Entry 8D2O (electron microscopy, 2.66 A resolution); this record covers chains A and X of the 5 polymer chains in the assembly.

== Chain A ==
Molecule: CRISPR-associated endonuclease, Csn1 family
Organism: Acidothermus cellulolyticus 11B
UniProt: A0LWB3 (A0LWB3_ACIC1); residues 1-1138 here = UniProt positions 1-1138
Sequence (1138 residues; row label = number of the first residue in the row):
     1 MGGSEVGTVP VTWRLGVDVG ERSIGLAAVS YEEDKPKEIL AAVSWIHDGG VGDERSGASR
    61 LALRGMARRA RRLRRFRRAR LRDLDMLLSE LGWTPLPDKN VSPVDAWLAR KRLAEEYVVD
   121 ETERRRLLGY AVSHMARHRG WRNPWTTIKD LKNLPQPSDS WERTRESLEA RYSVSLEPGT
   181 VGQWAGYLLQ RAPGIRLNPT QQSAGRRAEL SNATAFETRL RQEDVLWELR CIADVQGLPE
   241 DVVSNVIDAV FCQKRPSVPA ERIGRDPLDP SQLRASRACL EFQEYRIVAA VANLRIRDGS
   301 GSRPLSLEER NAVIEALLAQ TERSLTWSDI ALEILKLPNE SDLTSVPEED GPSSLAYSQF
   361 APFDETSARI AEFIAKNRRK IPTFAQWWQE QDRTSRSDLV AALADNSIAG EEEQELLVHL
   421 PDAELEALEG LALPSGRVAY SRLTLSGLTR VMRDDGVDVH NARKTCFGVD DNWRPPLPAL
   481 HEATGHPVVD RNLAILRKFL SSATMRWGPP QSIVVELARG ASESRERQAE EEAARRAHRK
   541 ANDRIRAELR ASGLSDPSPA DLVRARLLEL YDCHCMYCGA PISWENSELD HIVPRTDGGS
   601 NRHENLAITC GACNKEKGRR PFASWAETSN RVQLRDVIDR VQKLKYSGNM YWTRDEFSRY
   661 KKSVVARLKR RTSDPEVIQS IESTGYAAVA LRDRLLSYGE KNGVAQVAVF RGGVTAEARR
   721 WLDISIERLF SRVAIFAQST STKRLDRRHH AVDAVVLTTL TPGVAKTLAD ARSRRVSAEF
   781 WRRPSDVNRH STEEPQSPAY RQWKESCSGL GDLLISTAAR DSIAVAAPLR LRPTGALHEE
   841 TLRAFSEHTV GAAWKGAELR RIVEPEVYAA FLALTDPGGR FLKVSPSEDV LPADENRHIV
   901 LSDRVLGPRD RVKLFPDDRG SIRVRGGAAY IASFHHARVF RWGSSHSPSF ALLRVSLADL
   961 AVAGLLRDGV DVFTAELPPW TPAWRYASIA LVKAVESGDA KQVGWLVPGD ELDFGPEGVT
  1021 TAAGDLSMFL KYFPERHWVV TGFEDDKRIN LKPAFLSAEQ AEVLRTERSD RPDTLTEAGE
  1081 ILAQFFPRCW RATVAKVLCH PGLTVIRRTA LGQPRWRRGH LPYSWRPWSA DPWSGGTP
Not modelled in the structure: 1-6, 204-209, 264-473, 525-681, 785-790, 1135-1138
Bound ions: Mg2+ near Asp18 (its only coordinating residue here)
What the authors report for this chain:
  - mutagenesis - R55W: decreased catalytic activity
  - mutagenesis - R55Y: unchanged catalytic activity
  - mutagenesis - R55A: abolished catalytic activity
  - mutagenesis - H750N: unchanged catalytic activity on Mn2+
  - mutagenesis - H750N: abolished growth
  - mutagenesis - V709A/H750N: increased growth in response to Mn2+
  - mutagenesis - H750D: decreased catalytic activity on Mg2+
  - mutagenesis - H750D: decreased catalytic activity on Mn2+

== Chain X ==
Molecule: 13-nt DNA strand
Sequence (13 nucleotides; each row starts with the number of its first residue):
     1 AGCTTGGTGT ATA

== Interface between chain A and chain X ==
Contacting residue pairs - 20 pairs, chain A then chain X:
  Arg55(A) - DT12(X)  salt bridge to the phosphate
  Gln201(A) - DA13(X)  phosphate contact
  Gln202(A) - DA11(X)  base contact
  Gln202(A) - DT12(X)  hydrogen bond to the base
  Glu839(A) - DT10(X)  phosphate contact
  Glu839(A) - DA11(X)  phosphate contact
  Glu840(A) - DA11(X)  hydrogen bond to the phosphate
  Thr841(A) - DA11(X)  hydrogen bond to the phosphate
  Arg843(A) - DT10(X)  salt bridge to the phosphate
  Ala1023(A) - DT4(X)  phosphate contact
  Asp1025(A) - DT5(X)  hydrogen bond to the phosphate
  Arg1048(A) - DC3(X)  salt bridge to the phosphate
  Arg1048(A) - DT4(X)  base contact
  Arg1088(A) - DG6(X)  base contact
  Arg1088(A) - DG7(X)  hydrogen bond to the base
  Arg1088(A) - DT8(X)  base contact
  Arg1091(A) - DT5(X)  base contact
  Arg1091(A) - DG6(X)  hydrogen bond to the base
  Arg1091(A) - DG7(X)  base contact
  Thr1093(A) - DC3(X)  sugar contact
Interface residues without a listed pair, chain A (17 interface residues in all): Gly1024, Glu1044, Lys1047, Lys1096

== In short ==
The interface between chain A and chain X involves 17 residues on one side and 10 on the other; the contacts
include 6 hydrogen bonds and 3 salt bridges. Polar contacts include Gln202(A)-DT12(X), Arg1088(A)-DG7(X) and
Arg1091(A)-DG6(X). From the paper: R55W of chain A reduces catalytic activity; R55A of chain A abolishes
catalytic activity; 6 substitutions were tested in all.
Chain A is CRISPR-associated endonuclease, Csn1 family (Acidothermus cellulolyticus 11B) and chain X is a
13-nt DNA strand; the structure, Structure of Acidothermus cellulolyticus Cas9 ternary complex (Post-cleavage
2), was determined by electron microscopy, deposited together with 8D2K, 8D2L, 8D2N, 8D2P and 8D2Q.
